8RRH - chains F and H of the 11 polymer chains in the assembly; structure by electron microscopy, 16.30 A resolution (very low resolution: no residue pairs are listed; an interface is given only as per-side residue counts).

[Chain F]
Protein: Prohibitin-2
Organism: Homo sapiens
Reference sequence: Q99623 (PHB2_HUMAN); residues 1415-1713 here correspond to UniProt positions 1-299 (UniProt number = residue number - 1414)
Sequence (299 residues; row label = number of the first residue in the row):
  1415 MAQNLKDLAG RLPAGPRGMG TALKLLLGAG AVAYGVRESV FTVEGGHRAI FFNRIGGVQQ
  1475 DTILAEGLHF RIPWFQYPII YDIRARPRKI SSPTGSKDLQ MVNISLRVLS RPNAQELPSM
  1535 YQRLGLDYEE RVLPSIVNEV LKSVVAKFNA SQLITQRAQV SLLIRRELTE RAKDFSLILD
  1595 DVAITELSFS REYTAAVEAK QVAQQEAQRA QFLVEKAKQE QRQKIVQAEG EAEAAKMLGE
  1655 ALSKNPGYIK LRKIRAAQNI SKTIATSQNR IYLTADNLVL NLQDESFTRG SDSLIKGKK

[Chain H]
Protein: Prohibitin-2
Organism: Homo sapiens
Reference sequence: Q99623 (PHB2_HUMAN); residues 1986-2284 here correspond to UniProt positions 1-299 (UniProt number = residue number - 1985)
Sequence (299 residues; row label = number of the first residue in the row):
  1986 MAQNLKDLAG RLPAGPRGMG TALKLLLGAG AVAYGVRESV FTVEGGHRAI FFNRIGGVQQ
  2046 DTILAEGLHF RIPWFQYPII YDIRARPRKI SSPTGSKDLQ MVNISLRVLS RPNAQELPSM
  2106 YQRLGLDYEE RVLPSIVNEV LKSVVAKFNA SQLITQRAQV SLLIRRELTE RAKDFSLILD
  2166 DVAITELSFS REYTAAVEAK QVAQQEAQRA QFLVEKAKQE QRQKIVQAEG EAEAAKMLGE
  2226 ALSKNPGYIK LRKIRAAQNI SKTIATSQNR IYLTADNLVL NLQDESFTRG SDSLIKGKK

[Interface between chain F and chain H]
At this resolution (16 A) residue pairs are not listed: 5 residues of chain F and 5 of chain H lie at the interface.

[Overview]
Chain F and chain H each contribute 5 residues to their interface.
Chain F and chain H are both Prohibitin-2 (Homo sapiens); the structure, The human prohibitin complex, was
determined by electron microscopy.
